PDB entry 7SXK | electron microscopy, 3.40 A resolution | chains b and c of the 12 polymer chains in the assembly

== Chain b (and c) ==
Protein: Portal protein
Organism: Pseudomonas virus PaP3
Notes: chain c of this document is another copy of the same molecule, construct and numbering; everything in this record applies to it too
UniProtKB: Q8H9R8 (Q8H9R8_9CAUD); residues 1-705 here = UniProt positions 1-705
Amino-acid sequence (705 residues; each row starts with the number of its first residue):
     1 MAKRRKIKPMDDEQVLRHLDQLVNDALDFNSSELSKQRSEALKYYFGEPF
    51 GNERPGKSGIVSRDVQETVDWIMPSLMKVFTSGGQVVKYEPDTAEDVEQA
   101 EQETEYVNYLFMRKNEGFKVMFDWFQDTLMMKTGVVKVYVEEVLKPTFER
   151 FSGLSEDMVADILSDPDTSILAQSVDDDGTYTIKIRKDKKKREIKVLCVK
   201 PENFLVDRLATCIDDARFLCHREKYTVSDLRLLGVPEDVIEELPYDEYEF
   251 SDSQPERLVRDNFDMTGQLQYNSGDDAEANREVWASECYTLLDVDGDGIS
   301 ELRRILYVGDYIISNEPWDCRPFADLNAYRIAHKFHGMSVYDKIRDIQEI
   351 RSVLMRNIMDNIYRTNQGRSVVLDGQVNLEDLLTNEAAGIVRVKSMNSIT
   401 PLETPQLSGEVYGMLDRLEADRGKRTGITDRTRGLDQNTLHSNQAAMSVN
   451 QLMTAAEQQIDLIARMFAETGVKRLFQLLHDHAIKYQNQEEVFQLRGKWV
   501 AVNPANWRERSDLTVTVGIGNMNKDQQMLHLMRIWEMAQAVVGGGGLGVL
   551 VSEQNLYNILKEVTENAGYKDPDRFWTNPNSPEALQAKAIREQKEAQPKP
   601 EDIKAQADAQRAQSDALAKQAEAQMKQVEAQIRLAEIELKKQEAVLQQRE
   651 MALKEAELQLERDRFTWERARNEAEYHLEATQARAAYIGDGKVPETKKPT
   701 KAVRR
Unresolved in the structure: 1-8, 149-184, 242-276, 648-705 (chain c: 1-8, 149-184, 243-276, 648-705)

== Chain b / chain c interface ==
Contacting residue pairs (134; chain b residue first):
  Phe46(b) - Met338(c)  hydrophobic
  Ile60(b) - Asp346(c)
  Ile60(b) - Ile350(c)  hydrophobic
  Val61(b) - Asp346(c)
  Arg63(b) - Asp342(c)
  Arg63(b) - Asp346(c)  salt bridge
  Arg63(b) - Arg425(c)
  Gln66(b) - Lys343(c)
  Glu67(b) - Lys424(c)
  Glu67(b) - Arg425(c)  salt bridge
  Asp70(b) - Lys343(c)  salt bridge
  Asp70(b) - Gln459(c)  hydrogen bond (backbone-side chain)
  Trp71(b) - Lys424(c)  hydrogen bond (side chain-backbone)
  Trp71(b) - Ile428(c)  hydrophobic
  Pro74(b) - Glu457(c)
  Pro74(b) - Gln459(c)
  Pro74(b) - Leu462(c)  hydrophobic
  Ser75(b) - Glu457(c)  hydrogen bond (backbone-side chain)
  Met77(b) - Leu462(c)  hydrophobic
  Lys78(b) - Met453(c)
  Lys78(b) - Glu457(c)
  Lys78(b) - Val517(c)
  Thr81(b) - Arg465(c)
  Thr81(b) - Gly518(c)
  Ser82(b) - Ile519(c)
  Arg113(b) - Glu90(c)  salt bridge
  Arg113(b) - Glu509(c)
  Arg113(b) - Arg510(c)
  Phe118(b) - Arg465(c)
  Lys119(b) - Arg330(c)
  Phe122(b) - Arg330(c)
  Phe122(b) - Leu462(c)  hydrophobic
  Asp123(b) - Arg330(c)  salt bridge
  Asp123(b) - Ile331(c)
  Gln126(b) - Arg330(c)  hydrogen bond (side chain-backbone)
  Gln126(b) - Ile331(c)
  Gln126(b) - Ala332(c)
  Asp127(b) - Ala332(c)
  Asp127(b) - His333(c)  salt bridge
  Cys198(b) - His333(c)  hydrogen bond
  Lys200(b) - His333(c)
  Ser228(b) - Ile299(c)
  Ala277(b) - His18(c)
  Glu278(b) - Gln21(c)
  Ala279(b) - Asp293(c)
  Asn280(b) - Ile299(c)
  Arg351(b) - Asp421(c)  salt bridge
  Ile358(b) - Met414(c)  hydrophobic
  Ile362(b) - Leu407(c)  hydrophobic
  Ile362(b) - Val411(c)  hydrophobic
  Thr365(b) - Pro405(c)
  Thr365(b) - Leu407(c)
  Met396(b) - Gln376(c)
  Met396(b) - Leu379(c)
  Asn397(b) - Gly375(c)
  Ser408(b) - Glu410(c)
  Gly409(b) - Glu410(c)
  Tyr412(b) - Glu410(c)
  Tyr412(b) - Met414(c)  hydrophobic
  Arg431(b) - Ile428(c)
  Thr432(b) - Ala455(c)
  Thr432(b) - Ala456(c)  hydrogen bond (side chain-backbone)
  Arg433(b) - Ile428(c)
  Arg433(b) - Thr429(c)
  Arg433(b) - Ala455(c)
  Arg433(b) - Gln458(c)
  Gly434(b) - Leu452(c)
  Leu435(b) - Asp430(c)
  Asp436(b) - His441(c)
  Asp436(b) - Leu452(c)
  Gln437(b) - Asp436(c)
  Gln437(b) - Thr439(c)  hydrogen bond (backbone-side chain)
  Leu440(b) - Thr439(c)
  Leu440(b) - Leu440(c)
  Leu440(b) - Ser442(c)
  His441(b) - Ser442(c)
  His441(b) - Gln444(c)
  Ser442(b) - Gln444(c)
  Asn443(b) - Gln444(c)  hydrogen bond
  Asn443(b) - Ala445(c)
  Met447(b) - Ser448(c)
  Val492(b) - Thr93(c)
  Arg496(b) - Asp92(c)  salt bridge
  Arg496(b) - Thr93(c)  hydrogen bond
  Arg496(b) - Ala94(c)
  Lys524(b) - Met453(c)
  Gln527(b) - Arg533(c)
  Met528(b) - Val449(c)  hydrophobic
  Leu531(b) - Arg533(c)
  Trp535(b) - Met537(c)
  Gln539(b) - Ala540(c)
  Tyr557(b) - Val549(c)  hydrogen bond (side chain-backbone)
  Tyr557(b) - Leu550(c)  hydrogen bond (side chain-backbone)
  Leu560(b) - Met537(c)  hydrophobic
  Ala567(b) - Asn521(c)
  Ala567(b) - Leu529(c)
  Gly568(b) - Ile519(c)
  Tyr569(b) - Gln526(c)  hydrogen bond
  Tyr569(b) - His530(c)
  Asp573(b) - Asn555(c)
  Asp573(b) - Asn558(c)
  Arg574(b) - His530(c)  hydrogen bond
  Arg574(b) - Asn555(c)
  Arg574(b) - Ile559(c)
  Phe575(b) - Leu550(c)
  Phe575(b) - Val551(c)  hydrophobic
  Phe575(b) - Ser552(c)
  Phe575(b) - Glu553(c)
  Phe575(b) - Gln554(c)
  Phe575(b) - Asn555(c)
  Trp576(b) - Val551(c)
  Ala584(b) - Val549(c)
  Ala587(b) - Gly548(c)
  Ala587(b) - Val549(c)
  Lys588(b) - Val549(c)
  Arg591(b) - Gly548(c)
  Glu592(b) - Gly545(c)
  Glu592(b) - Val549(c)
  Glu601(b) - Asp608(c)
  Asp602(b) - Asp608(c)
  Ile603(b) - Ala607(c)  hydrophobic
  Ile603(b) - Asp608(c)
  Gln610(b) - Asp615(c)
  Ala618(b) - Leu617(c)  hydrophobic
  Ala618(b) - Lys619(c)
  Ala621(b) - Lys619(c)
  Glu622(b) - Lys619(c)
  Glu622(b) - Glu622(c)
  Met625(b) - Glu622(c)
  Met625(b) - Ala623(c)  hydrophobic
  Met625(b) - Lys626(c)
  Val628(b) - Ala630(c)
  Ile632(b) - Ala630(c)  hydrophobic
  Ile632(b) - Arg633(c)
Also at the interface, not in a pair above, chain b (107 interface residues in all): Tyr45, Tyr109, Lys114, Val199, Pro201, Thr226, Met355, Met359, Ile390, Val391, Ser395, Gln406, Leu415, Asp416, Arg422, Asn438, Leu495, Glu553, Val563, Thr564, Pro572, Thr577, Gln606, Lys626, Glu629, Ala635
Also at the interface, not in a pair above, chain c (98 interface residues in all): Arg217, Tyr329, Val353, Leu354, Asn378, Glu386, Ser408, Arg417, Thr454, Met466, Glu469, Arg508, Leu513, Ile534, Arg611, Ile637

== Overview ==
Chain b and chain c form an interface of 107 and 98 residues respectively, with 13 hydrogen bonds and 8 salt
bridges. Among the polar pairs are Arg63(b)-Asp346(c), Glu67(b)-Arg425(c) and Asp70(b)-Lys343(c).
Both chains are Portal protein (Pseudomonas virus PaP3). Entry 7SXK (Kinetically trapped Pseudomonas-phage
PaP3 portal protein - Full Length) was determined by electron microscopy, deposited together with 7SYA, 7SZ4
and 7SZ6.
